7R5J - chains I3 and J3 of the 101 polymer chains in the assembly; structure by electron microscopy, 50.00 A resolution (very low resolution: no residue pairs are listed; an interface is given only as per-side residue counts).

== Chain I3 ==
Molecule: Nucleoporin p58/p45
Organism: Homo sapiens
UniProtKB: Q9BVL2 (NUP58_HUMAN); numbering as in UniProt (aligned over 1-599)
Amino-acid sequence (599 residues; each row starts with the number of its first residue):
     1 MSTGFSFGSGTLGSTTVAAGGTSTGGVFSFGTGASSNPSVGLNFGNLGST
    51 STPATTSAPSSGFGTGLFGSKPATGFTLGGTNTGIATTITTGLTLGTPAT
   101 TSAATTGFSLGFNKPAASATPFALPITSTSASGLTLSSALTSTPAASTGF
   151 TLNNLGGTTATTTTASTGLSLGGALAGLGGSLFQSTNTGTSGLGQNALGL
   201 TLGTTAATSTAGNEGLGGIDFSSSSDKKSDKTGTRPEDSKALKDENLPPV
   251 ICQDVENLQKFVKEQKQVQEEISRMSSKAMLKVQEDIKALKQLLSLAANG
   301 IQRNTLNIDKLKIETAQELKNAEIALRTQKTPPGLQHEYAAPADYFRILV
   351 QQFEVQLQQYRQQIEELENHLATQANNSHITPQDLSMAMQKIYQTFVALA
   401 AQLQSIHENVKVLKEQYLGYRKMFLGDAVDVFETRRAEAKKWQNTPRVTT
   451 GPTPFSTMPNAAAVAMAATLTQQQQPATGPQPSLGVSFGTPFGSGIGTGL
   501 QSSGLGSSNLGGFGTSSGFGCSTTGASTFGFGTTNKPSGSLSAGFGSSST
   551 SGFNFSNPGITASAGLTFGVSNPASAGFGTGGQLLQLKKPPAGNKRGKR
Unresolved in the structure: 1-245, 419-599

== Chain J3 ==
Molecule: Nuclear pore glycoprotein p62
Organism: Homo sapiens
UniProtKB: P37198 (NUP62_HUMAN); residue numbers follow UniProt; this construct covers 1-522
Amino-acid sequence (522 residues; each row starts with the number of its first residue):
     1 MSGFNFGGTGAPTGGFTFGTAKTATTTPATGFSFSTSGTGGFNFGAPFQP
    51 ATSTPSTGLFSLATQTPATQTTGFTFGTATLASGGTGFSLGIGASKLNLS
   101 NTAATPAMANPSGFGLGSSNLTNAISSTVTSSQGTAPTGFVFGPSTTSVA
   151 PATTSGGFSFTGGSTAQPSGFNIGSAGNSAQPTAPATLPFTPATPAATTA
   201 GATQPAAPTPTATITSTGPSLFASIATAPTSSATTGLSLCTPVTTAGAPT
   251 AGTQGFSLKAPGAASGTSTTTSTAATATATTTSSSSTTGFALNLKPLAPA
   301 GIPSNTAAAVTAPPGPGAAAGAAASSAMTYAQLESLINKWSLELEDQERH
   351 FLQQATQVNAWDRTLIENGEKITSLHREVEKVKLDQKRLDQELDFILSQQ
   401 KELEDLLSPLEELVKEQSGTIYLQHADEEREKTYKLAENIDAQLKRMAQD
   451 LKDIIEHLNTSGAPADTSDPLQQICKILNAHMDSLQWIDQNSALLQRKVE
   501 EVTKVCEGRRKEQERSFRITFD
Unresolved in the structure: 1-331, 503-522

== Chain I3 / chain J3 interface ==
At this resolution (50 A) residue pairs are not listed: 62 residues of chain I3 and 62 of chain J3 lie at the interface.

== In short ==
Chain I3 and chain J3 each contribute 62 residues to their interface.
Here chain I3 is Nucleoporin p58/p45 and chain J3 is Nuclear pore glycoprotein p62, both from Homo sapiens.
Entry 7R5J (Human nuclear pore complex (dilated)) was determined by electron microscopy, deposited together
with 7R5K and 7R1Y.
